Entry 5DO6 (X-ray diffraction, 1.70 A resolution); this record covers chains A and B.

[Chain A (and B)]
Protein: Mambalgin-1
Notes: chain B of this document is another copy of the same molecule, construct and numbering; everything in this record applies to it too
Reference sequence: P0DKR6 (3SX1_DENPO); residues 1-57 here correspond to UniProt positions 22-78 (UniProt number = residue number + 21)
Sequence (57 residues; row label = number of the first residue in the row):
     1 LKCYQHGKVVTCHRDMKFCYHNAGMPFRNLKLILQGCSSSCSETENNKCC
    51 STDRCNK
Differences from the reference sequence: engineered mutation A23 (Thr44 in P0DKR6)
Disulfides: C3-C19, C12-C37, C41-C49, C50-C55
UniProt features mapped onto this chain:
  - site: F27 (Important residue for inhibition of rat ASIC1a), R28 (Important residue for inhibition of rat ASIC1a), L32 (Key residue for inhibition of rat ASIC1a, probably binds to rat ASIC1a F-350), I33 (Important residue for inhibition of rat ASIC1a), L34 (Important residue for inhibition of rat ASIC1a)
From the paper describing this entry:
  - self-association interface (contacts with another copy of this molecule): N29 to Q35
  - mutagenesis - H21A, T23A, N29A, L30A, K31A, K57A: unchanged binding to ASIC1a
  - mutagenesis - F27A, R28A, L32A (3-order of magnitude), I33A, L34A: decreased binding to ASIC1a

[Chain A / chain B interface]
Contacting residue pairs (36):
  Q5(A) with R28(B); N29(B), hydrogen bond
  H6(A) with M25(B); R28(B); N29(B), hydrogen bond (side chain-backbone); L30(B); K31(B)
  M16(A) with R28(B)
  M25(A) with H6(B)
  R28(A) with Q5(B); H6(B)
  N29(A) with Q5(B), hydrogen bond; H6(B), hydrogen bond (backbone-side chain); I33(B); L34(B); Q35(B), hydrogen bond (backbone-backbone); G36(B); C37(B), hydrogen bond (side chain-backbone)
  L30(A) with H6(B); L32(B), hydrophobic; I33(B); L34(B), hydrophobic
  K31(A) with H6(B); K31(B); L32(B); I33(B), hydrogen bond (backbone-backbone)
  L32(A) with K31(B); L32(B), hydrophobic
  I33(A) with N29(B); L30(B); K31(B), hydrogen bond (backbone-backbone)
  L34(A) with N29(B); L30(B), hydrophobic
  Q35(A) with N29(B), hydrogen bond (backbone-backbone)
  G36(A) with N29(B)
  C37(A) with N29(B)
Also at the interface, not in a pair above, chain A (15 interface residues in all): H13

[Overview]
15 residues of chain A face 13 of chain B across their interface, with 9 hydrogen bonds. Polar pairs include
Q5(A)-N29(B), H6(A)-N29(B) and N29(A)-C37(B). The paper reports that F27A, R28A and L32A of chain A, among
others, reduce binding to ASIC1a; a self-association interface involving N29(A); 11 substitutions were tested
in all.
Chain A and chain B are both Mambalgin-1; the structure, Crystal structure of Dendroaspis polylepis venom
mambalgin-1 T23A mutant, was determined by X-ray diffraction (same publication as 5DU1 and 5DZ5).
